PDB entry 5HX2 | electron microscopy, 3.80 A resolution | chains H and I of the 9 polymer chains in the assembly

[Chain H (and I)]
Molecule: Baseplate wedge protein gp10
From: Enterobacteria phage T4
Notes: chain I of this document is another copy of the same molecule, construct and numbering; everything in this record applies to it too
UniProtKB: P10928 (BP10_BPT4); residue numbers follow UniProt; this construct covers 1-602
Chain sequence (602 residues; numbered 1 to 602; the number before each row is that of its first residue):
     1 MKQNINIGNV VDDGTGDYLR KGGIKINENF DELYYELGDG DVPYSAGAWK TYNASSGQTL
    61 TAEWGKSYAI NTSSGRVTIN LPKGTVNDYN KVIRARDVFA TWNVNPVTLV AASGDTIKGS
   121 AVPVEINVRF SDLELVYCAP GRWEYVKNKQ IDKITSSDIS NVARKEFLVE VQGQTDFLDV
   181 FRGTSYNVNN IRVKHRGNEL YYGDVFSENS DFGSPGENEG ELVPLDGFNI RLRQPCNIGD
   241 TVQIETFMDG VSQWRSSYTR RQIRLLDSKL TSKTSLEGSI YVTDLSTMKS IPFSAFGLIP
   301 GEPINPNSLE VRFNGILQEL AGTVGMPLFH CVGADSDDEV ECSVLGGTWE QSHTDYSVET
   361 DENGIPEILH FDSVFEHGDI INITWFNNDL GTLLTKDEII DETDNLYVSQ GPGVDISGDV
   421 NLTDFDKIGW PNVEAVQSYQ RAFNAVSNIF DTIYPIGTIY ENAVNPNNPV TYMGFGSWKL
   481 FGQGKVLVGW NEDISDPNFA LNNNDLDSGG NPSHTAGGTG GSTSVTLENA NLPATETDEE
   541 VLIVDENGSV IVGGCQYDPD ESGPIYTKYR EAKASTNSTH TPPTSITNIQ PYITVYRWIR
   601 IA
Not modelled in the structure: 144-405

[How chain H and chain I interact]
Pairs across the interface (126; chain H residue first):
  Lys-2(H) / Gly-38(I)
  Leu-37(H) / Ser-45(I)
  Gly-40(H) / Ser-45(I)
  Leu-135(H) / Arg-96(I)
  Arg-142(H) / Val-128(I)
  Tyr-407(H) / Tyr-407(I)
  Tyr-407(H) / Val-408(I)
  Tyr-407(H) / Ser-409(I)
  Tyr-407(H) / Gln-410(I)
  Val-408(H) / Gln-410(I)
  Val-408(H) / Phe-443(I)
  Val-408(H) / Asn-444(I)
  Ser-409(H) / Asn-444(I)  hydrogen bond (backbone-backbone)
  Ser-409(H) / Ala-445(I)
  Gly-411(H) / Ala-445(I)
  Asp-415(H) / Thr-471(I)
  Ile-416(H) / Thr-471(I)
  Ser-417(H) / Thr-471(I)  hydrogen bond (backbone-backbone)
  Gly-418(H) / Thr-471(I)  hydrogen bond (backbone-backbone)
  Gly-418(H) / Tyr-472(I)
  Thr-452(H) / Tyr-472(I)
  Thr-452(H) / Met-473(I)
  Pro-455(H) / Tyr-472(I)  hydrophobic
  Gly-457(H) / Ala-463(I)
  Thr-458(H) / Ala-463(I)
  Ile-459(H) / Ala-463(I)
  Gly-484(H) / Pro-591(I)
  Lys-485(H) / Pro-591(I)
  Lys-485(H) / Tyr-592(I)
  Lys-485(H) / Ile-593(I)
  Val-486(H) / Pro-591(I)  hydrogen bond (backbone-backbone)
  Val-486(H) / Tyr-592(I)
  Val-486(H) / Ile-593(I)
  Leu-487(H) / Val-486(I)
  Leu-487(H) / Ile-593(I)
  Val-488(H) / Lys-485(I)
  Val-488(H) / Ile-593(I)
  Val-488(H) / Thr-594(I)
  Val-488(H) / Val-595(I)  hydrogen bond (backbone-backbone)
  Gly-489(H) / Gly-482(I)
  Gly-489(H) / Gly-484(I)
  Gly-489(H) / Lys-485(I)
  Gly-489(H) / Val-595(I)
  Trp-490(H) / Val-595(I)
  Asn-491(H) / Gln-483(I)
  Asn-498(H) / Ile-589(I)
  Phe-499(H) / Gly-484(I)
  Ala-516(H) / Ala-463(I)
  Ala-516(H) / Thr-594(I)
  Ala-516(H) / Val-595(I)  hydrophobic
  Ala-516(H) / Tyr-596(I)
  Gly-517(H) / Ile-593(I)
  Gly-517(H) / Thr-594(I)  hydrogen bond (backbone-backbone)
  Gly-518(H) / Tyr-592(I)
  Gly-518(H) / Ile-593(I)
  Gly-518(H) / Thr-594(I)  hydrogen bond (backbone-backbone)
  Thr-519(H) / Tyr-592(I)
  Gly-520(H) / Gln-590(I)
  Gly-520(H) / Pro-591(I)
  Gly-520(H) / Tyr-592(I)  hydrogen bond (backbone-backbone)
  Gly-521(H) / Ile-589(I)
  Gly-521(H) / Gln-590(I)
  Gly-521(H) / Pro-591(I)
  Ser-522(H) / Ile-589(I)  hydrogen bond (backbone-backbone)
  Ser-522(H) / Gln-590(I)
  Ser-522(H) / Pro-591(I)
  Val-525(H) / Ile-586(I)  hydrophobic
  Ala-530(H) / Pro-583(I)
  Ala-530(H) / Thr-584(I)  hydrogen bond (backbone-backbone)
  Asn-531(H) / Pro-583(I)
  Asn-531(H) / Thr-584(I)
  Leu-532(H) / His-580(I)
  Leu-532(H) / Thr-581(I)
  Leu-532(H) / Pro-583(I)
  Pro-533(H) / Thr-576(I)
  Pro-533(H) / His-580(I)
  Pro-533(H) / Thr-581(I)
  Ala-534(H) / Thr-576(I)
  Ala-534(H) / His-580(I)  hydrogen bond (backbone-backbone)
  Ala-534(H) / Thr-581(I)
  Thr-535(H) / Ala-574(I)
  Thr-535(H) / Ser-575(I)
  Thr-535(H) / Thr-576(I)  hydrogen bond (backbone-backbone)
  Glu-536(H) / Lys-573(I)
  Glu-536(H) / Ala-574(I)
  Thr-537(H) / Lys-573(I)
  Thr-537(H) / Ala-574(I)  hydrogen bond (backbone-backbone)
  Glu-539(H) / Ala-572(I)
  Glu-539(H) / Lys-573(I)
  Glu-540(H) / Ile-543(I)
  Glu-540(H) / Val-544(I)  hydrogen bond (backbone-backbone)
  Glu-540(H) / Glu-571(I)
  Glu-540(H) / Ala-572(I)
  Val-541(H) / Leu-542(I)
  Val-541(H) / Ile-543(I)  hydrophobic
  Val-541(H) / Val-544(I)
  Val-541(H) / Arg-570(I)
  Val-541(H) / Glu-571(I)
  Val-541(H) / Ala-572(I)  hydrogen bond (backbone-backbone)
  Leu-542(H) / Leu-542(I)
  Leu-542(H) / Arg-570(I)
  Leu-542(H) / Glu-571(I)
  Ile-543(H) / Lys-568(I)
  Ile-543(H) / Tyr-569(I)  hydrogen bond (backbone-backbone)
  Ile-543(H) / Arg-570(I)  hydrogen bond (backbone-backbone)
  Val-544(H) / Lys-568(I)
  Val-544(H) / Tyr-569(I)
  Asp-545(H) / Thr-567(I)
  Asp-545(H) / Lys-568(I)
  Asp-545(H) / Tyr-569(I)  hydrogen bond (backbone-backbone)
  Gly-548(H) / Lys-568(I)
  Gly-548(H) / Tyr-569(I)
  Val-550(H) / Thr-567(I)
  Val-550(H) / Lys-568(I)
  Ile-551(H) / Tyr-566(I)
  Ile-551(H) / Thr-567(I)
  Val-552(H) / Tyr-566(I)  hydrogen bond (backbone-backbone)
  Val-552(H) / Thr-567(I)
  Gly-553(H) / Tyr-566(I)
  Gly-554(H) / Pro-564(I)
  Ser-575(H) / Thr-537(I)
  Ser-575(H) / Asp-538(I)  hydrogen bond (backbone-backbone)
  Thr-576(H) / Thr-537(I)
  Asn-588(H) / Thr-587(I)
  Asn-588(H) / Asn-588(I)
  Ile-589(H) / Gln-590(I)
Also at the interface, not in a pair above, chain H (72 interface residues in all): Met-1, Asn-6, Asn-29, Asp-41, Glu-134, Trp-143, Leu-406, Ile-453, Gly-482, Glu-546, Asn-577
Also at the interface, not in a pair above, chain I (68 interface residues in all): Asn-27, Phe-30, Tyr-34, Leu-37, Gly-40, Val-446, Asn-462, Asn-465, Leu-487, Leu-527, Glu-528, Asn-529, Glu-536, Glu-539, Asn-577, Ser-578

[In short]
Chain H and chain I form an interface of 72 and 68 residues respectively, with 20 hydrogen bonds. Main-chain
hydrogen bonds include Ser-409(H)/Asn-444(I), Ser-417(H)/Thr-471(I) and Gly-418(H)/Thr-471(I).
Chain H and chain I are both Baseplate wedge protein gp10 (Enterobacteria phage T4); the structure, In vitro
assembled star-shaped hubless T4 baseplate, was determined by electron microscopy.
